Entry 7L9F (X-ray diffraction, 1.75 A resolution); this record covers chain C.

# Chain C
Name: Poly(ADP-ribose) glycohydrolase ARH3
Organism: Homo sapiens
Notes: EC 3.5.1.-, 3.2.1.143, 3.2.2.-
UniProt: Q9NX46 (ARHL2_HUMAN); residue numbers follow UniProt; this construct covers 1-363
Amino-acid sequence (366 residues; row label = number of the first residue in the row; numbers below 1 keep their minus sign (Gly-2 is residue -2)):
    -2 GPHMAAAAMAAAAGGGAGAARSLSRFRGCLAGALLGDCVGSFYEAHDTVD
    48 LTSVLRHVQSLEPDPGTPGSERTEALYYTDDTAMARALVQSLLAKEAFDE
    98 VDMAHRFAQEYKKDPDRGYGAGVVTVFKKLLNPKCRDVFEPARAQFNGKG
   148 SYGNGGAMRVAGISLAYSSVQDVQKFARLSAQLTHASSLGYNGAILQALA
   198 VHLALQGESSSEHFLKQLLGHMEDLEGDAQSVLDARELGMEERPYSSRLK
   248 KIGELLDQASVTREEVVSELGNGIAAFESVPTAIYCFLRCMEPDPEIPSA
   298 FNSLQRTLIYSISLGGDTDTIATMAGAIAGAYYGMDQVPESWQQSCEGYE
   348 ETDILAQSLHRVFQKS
Not modelled in the structure: -2 to 13, 44-47, 60-69
Construct notes: expression tag (-2 to 0)
Swiss-Prot annotation at these positions:
  - binding site (Mg(2+)): Glu41, Thr76, Asp77, Asp78, Asp314, Asp316, Thr317
  - binding site (substrate): Asp77, Lys146 to Gly152, His182, Leu235, Ile271
  - site: Glu41 (Glutamate flap)
  - modified residue: Thr64 (Phosphothreonine)
  - natural variant: Cys26 (C26F: In CONDSIAS; uncertain significance), Asp34 (D34N: In CONDSIAS; uncertain significance), Thr79 (T79P: In CONDSIAS), Gln106 to Ser363 (deletion: In CONDSIAS), Ser177 (S177L: In CONDSIAS; uncertain significance), Lys248 to Ile249 (sequence variant, change not given here; In CONDSIAS), Gln334 to Ser363 (deletion: In CONDSIAS), Val335 (V335G: In CONDSIAS; uncertain significance), Tyr346 to Ser363 (deletion: In CONDSIAS; uncertain significance)
  - mutagenesis: Asp34 (D34G: Reduces hydrolase activity), Glu41 (E41A/Q: Significant loss of activity. Does not affect recruitment to DNA lesion regions following DNA damage. Strongly reduced ability to hydrolyze proteins ADP-ribosylated on serine), Thr76 (T76R: Abolishes hydrolase activity), Asp77 to Asp78 (Retains ability to bind proteins ADP-ribosylated on serine but is unable to hydrolyze them; Complete loss of activity), Asp77 (D77N/A: Complete loss of activity. Abolishes Mg(2+) binding. Retains ability to bind ADP-ribose. Does not affect recruitment to DNA lesion regions following DNA damage ...), Asp78 (D78A: Abolishes hydrolase activity; D78N: Complete loss of activity), Gly115 (G115D: Abolished ability to bind and hydrolyze proteins ADP-ribosylated on serine. No effect on hydrolase activity), Phe143 (F143L: Abolishes hydrolase activity), Ser148 (S148A: Complete loss of activity. Abolished recruitment to DNA lesion regions following DNA damage. Abolished ability to hydrolyze proteins ADP-ribosylated on serine), Tyr149 (Y149A: Significant loss of activity. Abolished recruitment to DNA lesion regions following DNA damage. Abolished ability to hydrolyze proteins ADP-ribosylated on serine ...), Gly150 (G150E: Reduces hydrolase activity), Asn151 (N151A: Partial loss of activity), 11 further mutagenesis entries in UniProt
Ion coordination: Ca2+ site 1: Thr76, Asp77, Asp78, Asp316; Ca2+ site 2: Asp314, Asp316, Thr317 (together with Adenosine-5-Diphosphoribose)
Ligand contacts: Adenosine-5-Diphosphoribose (AR6; [(2R,3S,4R,5R)-5-(6-aminopurin-9-yl)-3,4-dihydroxy-oxolan-2-yl]methyl [hydroxy-[[(2R,3S,4R,5S)-3,4,5-trihydroxyoxolan-2-yl]methoxy]phosphoryl] hydrogen phosphate): Glu41, Asp77, Asp78, Gly115, Gly117, Ala118, Gly119, Val120, Phe143, Gly147, Ser148, Tyr149, Gly150, Asn151, Gly152, Met155, His182, Ile271, Asp314, Thr317
From the paper describing this entry:
  - binding site for Adenosine-5-Diphosphoribose: Asp77, Asp314
  - mutagenesis - D78A, D316A: abolished catalytic activity on PARylated PARP1C substrates

# Overview
Chain C binds Adenosine-5-Diphosphoribose. The Ca2+ site 1 is built by Thr76, Asp77, Asp78 and Asp316. From
UniProt: 7 Mg2+-binding residues, 11 substrate-binding residues and 24 mutagenesis sites. From the paper: a
binding site for Adenosine-5-Diphosphoribose at Asp77 and Asp314; D78A and D316A abolish catalytic activity on
PARylated PARP1C substrates.
Chain C is Poly(ADP-ribose) glycohydrolase ARH3 (Homo sapiens); the structure, Crystal structure of human ARH3
bound to calcium and ADP-ribose, was determined by X-ray diffraction, deposited together with 7L9H and 7L9I.
